Entry 8HH2 (electron microscopy, 3.00 A resolution); this record covers chains B and F of the 7 polymer chains in the assembly.

Chain B:
Protein: ATP synthase subunit alpha
Organism: Bacillus sp. PS3
Notes: EC 7.1.2.2
UniProt: A0A0M3VGF9 (A0A0M3VGF9_BACP3); residues 2-502 here = UniProt positions 2-502
Sequence (501 residues; numbered 2 to 502; the number before each row is that of its first residue):
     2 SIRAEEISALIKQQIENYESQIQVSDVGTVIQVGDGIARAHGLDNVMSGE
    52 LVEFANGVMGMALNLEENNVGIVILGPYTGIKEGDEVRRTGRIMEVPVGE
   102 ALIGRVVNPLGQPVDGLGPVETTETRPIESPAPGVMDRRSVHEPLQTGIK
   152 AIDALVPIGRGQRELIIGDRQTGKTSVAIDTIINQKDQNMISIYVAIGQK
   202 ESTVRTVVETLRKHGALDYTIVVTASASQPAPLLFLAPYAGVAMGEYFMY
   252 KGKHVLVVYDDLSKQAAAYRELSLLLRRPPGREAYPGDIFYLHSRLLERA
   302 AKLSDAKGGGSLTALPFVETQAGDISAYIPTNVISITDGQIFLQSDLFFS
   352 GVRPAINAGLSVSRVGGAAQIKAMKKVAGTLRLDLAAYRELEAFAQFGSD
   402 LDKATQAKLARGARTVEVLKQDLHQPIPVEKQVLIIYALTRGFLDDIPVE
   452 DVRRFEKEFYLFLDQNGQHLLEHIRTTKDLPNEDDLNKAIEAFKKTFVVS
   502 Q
Not modelled in the structure: 2-23, 502
Sequence notes: conflict Pro132 (Arg in A0A0M3VGF9), Ser193 (Cys in A0A0M3VGF9), Phe463 (Trp in A0A0M3VGF9)
Metal / ion sites: Mg2+: Thr176 (together with ATP)
Small-molecule neighbours:
  - ATP (adenosine-5'-triphosphate), molecule 1: Asp170, Arg171, Gln172, Thr173, Gly174, Lys175, Thr176, Ser177, Gln200, Glu320, Phe349, Arg354, Pro355, Gln422, Asp423, Leu424
  - ATP, molecule 2: Ile335, Ser336, Val363, Arg365

Chain F:
Protein: ATP synthase subunit beta
Organism: Bacillus sp. PS3
Notes: EC 7.1.2.2
UniProt: A0A0M4U1P9 (A0A0M4U1P9_BACP3); residue numbers follow UniProt; this construct covers 1-473
Sequence (484 residues; row label = number of the first residue in the row; numbers below 1 keep their minus sign (Met-10 is residue -10)):
   -10 MHHHHHHHHHHMTRGRVIQVMGPVVDVKFENGHLPAIYNALKIQHKARNE
    40 NEVDIDLTLEVALHLGDDTVRTIAMASTDGLIRGMEVIDTGAPISVPVGE
    90 VTLGRVFNVLGEPIDLEGDIPADARRDPIHRPAPKFEELATEVEILETGI
   140 KVVDLLAPYIKGGKIGLFGGAGVGKTVLIQELIHNIAQEHGGISVFAGVG
   190 ERTREGNDLYHEMKDSGVISKTAMVFGQMNEPPGARMRVALTGLTMAEYF
   240 RDEQGQDVLLFIDNIFRFTQAGSEVSALLGRMPSAVGYQPTLATEMGQLQ
   290 ERITSTAKGSITSIQAIYVPADDYTDPAPATTFSHLDATTNLERKLAEMG
   340 IYPAVDPLASTSRALAPEIVGEEHYQVARKVQQTLQRYKELQDIIAILGM
   390 DELSDEDKLVVHRARRIQFFLSQNFHVAEQFTGQPGSYVPVKETVRGFKE
   440 ILEGKYDHLPEDAFRLVGRIEEVVEKAKAMGVEV
Not modelled in the structure: -10 to 0, 472-473
Sequence notes: initiating methionine (-10); expression tag (-9 to 0)
Metal / ion sites: Mg2+: Thr165, Glu190 (together with ATP)
Small-molecule neighbours: ATP (adenosine-5'-triphosphate): Gly159, Ala160, Gly161, Val162, Gly163, Lys164, Thr165, Val166, Glu190, Arg191, Glu194, Tyr341, Phe414, Ala417, Phe420

Chain B / chain F interface:
Pairs across the interface (77; chain B residue first):
  Leu44(B) with Arg72(F)
  Asp45(B) with Arg72(F)
  Asn46(B) with Ile71(F)
  Val47(B) with Ile71(F)
  Met48(B) with Asn40(F); Glu41(F); Val42(F), hydrophobic; Gly69(F); Leu70(F); Ile71(F), hydrophobic
  Ser49(B) with Val9(F); Thr67(F); Asp68(F); Gly69(F), hydrogen bond (backbone-backbone); Leu70(F), hydrogen bond (backbone-backbone)
  Asn65(B) with Val9(F)
  Leu66(B) with Gln8(F); Val9(F), hydrogen bond (backbone-backbone); Leu70(F); Arg72(F)
  Glu67(B) with Gln8(F); Met10(F); Arg72(F), hydrogen bond (backbone-side chain)
  Glu68(B) with Ile7(F); Gln8(F), hydrogen bond (backbone-side chain)
  Asn70(B) with Arg72(F)
  Val71(B) with Arg72(F)
  Arg90(B) with Asn40(F), hydrogen bond (side chain-backbone)
  Gly92(B) with Asn40(F)
  Glu130(B) with Asp68(F)
  Gly135(B) with Thr192(F)
  Val136(B) with Thr192(F); Asn196(F)
  Met137(B) with Ile103(F); Asp104(F); Tyr199(F), hydrophobic
  Arg139(B) with Thr192(F); Asn196(F)
  Arg140(B) with Asn196(F)
  Arg164(B) with Arg191(F); Arg193(F)
  Pro280(B) with Ala266(F), hydrophobic; Pro272(F), hydrophobic
  Pro281(B) with Gly276(F)
  Gly282(B) with Val275(F)
  Arg283(B) with Ala310(F); Asp312(F), salt bridge; Asp315(F), salt bridge
  Gly288(B) with Glu263(F)
  Asp289(B) with Glu263(F)
  Phe291(B) with Arg256(F); Gln259(F)
  Tyr292(B) with Glu220(F); Arg225(F); Glu263(F)
  Ser295(B) with Met218(F), hydrogen bond (side chain-backbone)
  Glu299(B) with Arg191(F); Thr192(F), hydrogen bond (side chain-backbone); Met218(F); Asn219(F)
  Ser327(B) with Ala310(F); Asp311(F), hydrogen bond
  Thr332(B) with Ala160(F); Tyr307(F)
  Asn333(B) with Tyr307(F)
  Ile335(B) with Ala160(F), hydrophobic; Arg191(F), hydrogen bond (backbone-side chain)
  Ser336(B) with Arg191(F), hydrogen bond (backbone-side chain); Arg256(F), hydrogen bond
  Ile337(B) with Arg191(F), hydrogen bond (backbone-side chain); Met218(F), hydrophobic
  Thr338(B) with Arg191(F), hydrogen bond (backbone-side chain)
  Asp339(B) with Arg191(F), salt bridge; Arg193(F), salt bridge
  Arg365(B) with Gly161(F); Arg191(F)
  Val366(B) with Arg193(F)
Other interface residues (no listed pair), chain B (50 interface residues in all): Gly43, Leu64, Arg93, Ile94, Ala133, Pro134, Arg279, Ile326, Leu361
Other interface residues (no listed pair), chain F (50 interface residues in all): Glu39, Leu105, Glu190, Glu194, Gly195, Phe215, Pro221, Leu267, Pro309, Arg333, Glu337, Phe420

In short:
Chain B and chain F each contribute 50 residues to their interface; the contacts include 14 hydrogen bonds and
4 salt bridges. Polar pairs include Arg283(B)-Asp312(F), Arg283(B)-Asp315(F) and Asp339(B)-Arg191(F). One ATP
molecule is bound between chain B and chain F. Ligands of chain B: ATP.
Chain B is ATP synthase subunit alpha and chain F is ATP synthase subunit beta, both from Bacillus sp. PS3;
the structure, F1 domain of FoF1-ATPase from Bacillus PS3,post-hyd,highATP, was determined by electron
microscopy together with 8HH1, 8HH3, 8HH4, 8HH5, 8HH6, 8HH7 and 5 further entries from the same study.
